Entry 2OOY (X-ray diffraction, 2.88 A resolution); this record covers chains G and D of the 6 polymer chains in the assembly.

# Chain G
Molecule: Hypothetical protein C1556.08c in chromosome I
Source organism: Schizosaccharomyces pombe
Reference sequence: Q10343 (YL28_SCHPO); numbering as in UniProt (aligned over 3-334)
Chain sequence (333 residues; numbered 2 to 334; the number before each row is that of its first residue):
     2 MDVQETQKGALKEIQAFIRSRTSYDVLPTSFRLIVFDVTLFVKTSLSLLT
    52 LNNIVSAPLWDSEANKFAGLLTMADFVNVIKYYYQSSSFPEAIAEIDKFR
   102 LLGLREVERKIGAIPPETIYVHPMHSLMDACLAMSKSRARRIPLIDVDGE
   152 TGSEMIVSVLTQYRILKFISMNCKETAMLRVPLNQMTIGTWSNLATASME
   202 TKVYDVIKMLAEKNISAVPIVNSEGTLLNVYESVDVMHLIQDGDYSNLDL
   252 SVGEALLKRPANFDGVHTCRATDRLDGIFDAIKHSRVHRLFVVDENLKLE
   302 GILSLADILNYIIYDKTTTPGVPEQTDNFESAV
Unresolved in the structure: 318-326
Differences from the reference sequence: cloning artifact (2)
Residues lining bound ligands: ATP (adenosine-5'-triphosphate): Arg-139, Arg-141, Gln-163, Gly-190, Thr-191, Asn-194, Leu-195, Ala-196, Lys-214, Asn-215, Ile-216, Ser-217, Ala-218, Pro-220, Arg-290, Ile-303, Ser-305, Leu-306, Ala-307, Asp-308

# Chain D
Molecule: SPCC1919.03c protein
Source organism: Schizosaccharomyces pombe
Notes: fragment: C-terminal domain: Residues 203-298
Reference sequence: P78789 (P78789_SCHPO); residues 203-298 here = UniProt positions 203-298
Chain sequence (97 residues; numbered 202 to 298; the number before each row is that of its first residue):
   202 MSESEQYSTEIPAFLTSNTLQELKLPKPPSLPPHLEKCILNSNTAYKEDQ
   252 SVLPNPNHVLLNHLAAANTQLGVLALSATTRYHRKYVTTAMFKNFDV
Unresolved in the structure: 202-206, 298
Differences from the reference sequence: cloning artifact (202)
Residues lining bound ligands: citrate anion (FLC): Glu-249, Asp-250, Gln-251
Curated features (UniProtKB/Swiss-Prot):
  - binding site (ADP): Asp-250 to Ser-252

# Chain G / chain D interface
Residue-residue contacts (11):
  Lys-44(G) with Gln-271(D), hydrogen bond (side chain-backbone); Leu-272(D); Gly-273(D)
  Glu-96(G) with Phe-296(D)
  Asp-98(G) with Gly-273(D)
  Lys-99(G) with Phe-296(D); Asp-297(D), hydrogen bond (side chain-backbone)
  Asp-243(G) with Gln-271(D)
  Gly-244(G) with Gln-271(D)
  Asp-245(G) with Gln-271(D)
  Ser-247(G) with Asn-269(D)
Interface residues without a listed pair, chain G (10 interface residues in all): Glu-92, Ala-95
Interface residues without a listed pair, chain D (7 interface residues in all): Thr-270

# In short
10 residues of chain G and 7 residues of chain D are in contact, with 2 hydrogen bonds. Polar pairs include
Lys-44(G)/Gln-271(D) and Lys-99(G)/Asp-297(D). Ligands of chain G: ATP. Chain D binds citrate anion. UniProt
lists 3 ADP-binding residues on chain D.
Here chain G is Hypothetical protein C1556.08c in chromosome I and chain D is SPCC1919.03c protein, both from
Schizosaccharomyces pombe. Entry 2OOY (Crystal structure of the adenylate sensor from AMP-activated protein
kinase complexed with ATP) was determined by X-ray diffraction together with 2OOX from the same study.
